Entry 5JW3 (X-ray diffraction, 3.75 A resolution); this record covers chains A and B of the 4 polymer chains in the assembly.

== Chain A ==
Name: Hemagglutinin
Organism: Influenza A virus (A/turkey/Italy/214845/2002(H7N3))
Reference sequence: Q701U0 (Q701U0_9INFA); residues 1-316 here correspond to UniProt positions 19-334 (UniProt number = residue number + 18)
Chain sequence (316 residues; row label = number of the first residue in the row):
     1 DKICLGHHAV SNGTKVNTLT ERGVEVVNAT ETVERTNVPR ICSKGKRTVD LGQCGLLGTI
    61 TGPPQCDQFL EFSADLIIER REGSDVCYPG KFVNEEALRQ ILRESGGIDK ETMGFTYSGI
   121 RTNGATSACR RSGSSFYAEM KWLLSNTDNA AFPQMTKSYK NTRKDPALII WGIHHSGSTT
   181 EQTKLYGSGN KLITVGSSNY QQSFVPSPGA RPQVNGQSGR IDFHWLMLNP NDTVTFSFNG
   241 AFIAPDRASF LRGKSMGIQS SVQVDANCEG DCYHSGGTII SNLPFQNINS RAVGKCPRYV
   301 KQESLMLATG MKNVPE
Disulfide bonds: Cys42-Cys268, Cys54-Cys66, Cys87-Cys129, Cys272-Cys296
Covalently attached groups: glycan linked to Asn28

== Chain B ==
Name: Hemagglutinin
Organism: Influenza A virus (A/turkey/Italy/214845/2002(H7N3))
Reference sequence: Q701U0 (Q701U0_9INFA); residues 1-170 here correspond to UniProt positions 340-509 (UniProt number = residue number + 339)
Chain sequence (170 residues; numbered 1 to 170; the number before each row is that of its first residue):
     1 GLFGAIAGFI ENGWEGLIDG WYGFRHQNAQ GEGTAADYKS TQSAIDQITG KLNRLIEKTN
    61 QQFELIDNEF TEVEKQIGNV INWTRDSMTE VWSYNAELLV AMENQHTIDL ADSEMNKLYE
   121 RVKRQLRENA EEDGTGCFEI FHKCDDDCMA SIRNNTYDHS RYREEAMQNR
Disulfide bonds: Cys144-Cys148
Covalently attached groups: N-acetylglucosamine (NAG) linked to Asn82, Asn154

== Chain A / chain B interface ==
Pairs across the interface (127; chain A residue first):
  Asp1(A) - Gln27(B)
  Asp1(A) - Asn28(B)
  Asp1(A) - Ile140(B)  hydrogen bond (backbone-backbone)
  Asp1(A) - His142(B)
  Asp1(A) - Lys143(B)
  Asp1(A) - Cys144(B)  hydrogen bond (side chain-backbone)
  Lys2(A) - His26(B)
  Lys2(A) - Gln27(B)  hydrogen bond (backbone-backbone)
  Lys2(A) - Cys137(B)
  Lys2(A) - Phe138(B)
  Lys2(A) - Glu139(B)
  Lys2(A) - Met149(B)
  Ile3(A) - Arg25(B)
  Ile3(A) - Cys137(B)
  Ile3(A) - Phe138(B)  hydrogen bond (backbone-backbone)
  Ile3(A) - Ile152(B)  hydrophobic
  Cys4(A) - Trp14(B)
  Cys4(A) - Phe24(B)
  Cys4(A) - Arg25(B)  hydrogen bond (backbone-backbone)
  Cys4(A) - Gly136(B)
  Cys4(A) - Cys137(B)  disulfide
  Leu5(A) - Trp14(B)
  Leu5(A) - Gly23(B)
  Leu5(A) - Phe24(B)  hydrophobic
  Leu5(A) - Leu118(B)  hydrophobic
  Leu5(A) - Gly136(B)  hydrogen bond (backbone-backbone)
  Leu5(A) - Phe138(B)  hydrophobic
  Gly6(A) - Trp14(B)
  Gly6(A) - Tyr22(B)
  Gly6(A) - Gly23(B)  hydrogen bond (backbone-backbone)
  Gly6(A) - Met115(B)
  His7(A) - Ile6(B)
  His7(A) - Ile10(B)
  His7(A) - Asn12(B)
  His7(A) - Gly13(B)
  His7(A) - Trp14(B)  hydrogen bond (backbone-backbone)
  His7(A) - Trp21(B)
  His7(A) - Met115(B)
  His8(A) - Trp14(B)
  His8(A) - Leu17(B)
  His8(A) - Gly20(B)
  His8(A) - Trp21(B)  hydrogen bond (backbone-backbone)
  Ala9(A) - Gly13(B)
  Ala9(A) - Trp14(B)  hydrogen bond (backbone-backbone)
  Ala9(A) - Glu15(B)
  Ser11(A) - Glu15(B)
  Val16(A) - Asn104(B)
  Asn17(A) - Asn104(B)  hydrogen bond (backbone-side chain)
  Thr18(A) - Ala101(B)
  Thr18(A) - Gln105(B)  hydrogen bond
  Thr18(A) - Ile108(B)
  Leu19(A) - Ala101(B)
  Leu19(A) - Met102(B)
  Leu19(A) - Gln105(B)  hydrogen bond (backbone-side chain)
  Thr20(A) - Gln105(B)  hydrogen bond (backbone-side chain)
  Val24(A) - Ile108(B)  hydrophobic
  Thr30(A) - Leu52(B)
  Thr32(A) - Val100(B)
  Glu79(A) - Phe70(B)
  Arg80(A) - Phe70(B)
  Arg81(A) - Glu69(B)  hydrogen bond (side chain-backbone)
  Arg81(A) - Phe70(B)
  Glu95(A) - Thr71(B)
  Glu96(A) - Asn68(B)  hydrogen bond
  Glu96(A) - Val73(B)
  Arg99(A) - Asn68(B)
  Gln100(A) - Ile66(B)  hydrogen bond (side chain-backbone)
  Arg103(A) - Asn68(B)
  Glu104(A) - Glu64(B)
  Met256(A) - Gln62(B)
  Gly257(A) - Leu65(B)
  Gln259(A) - Leu65(B)
  Gln259(A) - Asn68(B)  hydrogen bond
  Gln259(A) - Glu69(B)  hydrogen bond (side chain-backbone)
  Gln259(A) - Phe70(B)
  Ser275(A) - Glu69(B)  hydrogen bond
  Asn282(A) - Ile56(B)
  Asn282(A) - Glu57(B)
  Pro284(A) - Leu55(B)
  Phe285(A) - Ala96(B)  hydrophobic
  Ser290(A) - Arg85(B)
  Arg291(A) - Leu65(B)
  Arg291(A) - Asp67(B)  salt bridge
  Arg291(A) - Glu69(B)  salt bridge
  Arg291(A) - Arg85(B)
  Val293(A) - Phe63(B)
  Val293(A) - Glu64(B)
  Val293(A) - Leu65(B)
  Gly294(A) - Gln61(B)
  Gly294(A) - Gln62(B)
  Gly294(A) - Phe63(B)  hydrogen bond (backbone-backbone)
  Lys295(A) - Asn60(B)
  Cys296(A) - Thr59(B)
  Arg298(A) - Thr59(B)
  Arg298(A) - Trp92(B)
  Tyr299(A) - Thr89(B)
  Tyr299(A) - Trp92(B)
  Val300(A) - Trp92(B)
  Val300(A) - Ser93(B)
  Val300(A) - Ala96(B)  hydrophobic
  Lys301(A) - Thr89(B)
  Lys301(A) - Glu90(B)  salt bridge
  Lys301(A) - Ser93(B)  hydrogen bond (backbone-side chain)
  Gln302(A) - Ser93(B)  hydrogen bond (side chain-backbone)
  Gln302(A) - Glu97(B)  hydrogen bond
  Leu305(A) - Ala96(B)  hydrophobic
  Leu305(A) - Glu97(B)
  Met306(A) - Val100(B)
  Met306(A) - Asn104(B)  hydrogen bond (backbone-side chain)
  Leu307(A) - Leu52(B)  hydrophobic
  Leu307(A) - Leu55(B)  hydrophobic
  Leu307(A) - Glu103(B)
  Leu307(A) - Asn104(B)
  Ala308(A) - Asn104(B)  hydrogen bond (backbone-side chain)
  Ala308(A) - Thr107(B)
  Thr309(A) - Trp21(B)
  Thr309(A) - Ile48(B)
  Gly310(A) - Trp21(B)
  Gly310(A) - Thr107(B)
  Met311(A) - Trp21(B)  hydrophobic
  Met311(A) - Ala111(B)  hydrophobic
  Lys312(A) - Ala7(B)
  Val314(A) - Ala7(B)  hydrophobic
  Val314(A) - Glu11(B)
  Val314(A) - Asn12(B)
  Val314(A) - Gly13(B)  hydrogen bond (backbone-backbone)
  Glu316(A) - Asn12(B)
Other interface residues (no listed pair), chain A (61 interface residues in all): Val10, Val26, Ile258, Ser260, Leu283, Pro315
Other interface residues (no listed pair), chain B (72 interface residues in all): Ala29, Leu98, Leu99, Tyr119, Val122, Asp133, Thr135
Cross-chain cystine bridges: Cys4(A)-Cys137(B)

== Overview ==
61 residues of chain A face 72 of chain B across their interface, with 1 disulfide bond, 27 hydrogen bonds and
3 salt bridges. Polar pairs include Arg291(A)-Asp67(B), Arg291(A)-Glu69(B) and Lys301(A)-Glu90(B).
N-acetylglucosamine is covalently linked to Asn28(A). N-acetylglucosamine is covalently linked to Asn82(B) and
Asn154(B).
Chain A is Hemagglutinin and chain B is Hemagglutinin, both from Influenza A virus
(A/turkey/Italy/214845/2002(H7N3)); the structure, Structure of MEDI8852 Fab Fragment in Complex with H7 HA,
was determined by X-ray diffraction together with 5JW4 and 5JW5 from the same study.
